Entry 4JJZ (X-ray diffraction, 2.50 A resolution); this record covers chains A and B.

Chain A (and B):
Protein: Formate--tetrahydrofolate ligase
From: Moorella thermoacetica
Notes: EC 6.3.4.3; chain B of this document is another copy of the same molecule, construct and numbering; everything in this record applies to it too
UniProtKB: Q2RM91 (FTHS_MOOTA); numbering as in UniProt (aligned over 1-559)
Chain sequence (559 residues; row label = number of the first residue in the row):
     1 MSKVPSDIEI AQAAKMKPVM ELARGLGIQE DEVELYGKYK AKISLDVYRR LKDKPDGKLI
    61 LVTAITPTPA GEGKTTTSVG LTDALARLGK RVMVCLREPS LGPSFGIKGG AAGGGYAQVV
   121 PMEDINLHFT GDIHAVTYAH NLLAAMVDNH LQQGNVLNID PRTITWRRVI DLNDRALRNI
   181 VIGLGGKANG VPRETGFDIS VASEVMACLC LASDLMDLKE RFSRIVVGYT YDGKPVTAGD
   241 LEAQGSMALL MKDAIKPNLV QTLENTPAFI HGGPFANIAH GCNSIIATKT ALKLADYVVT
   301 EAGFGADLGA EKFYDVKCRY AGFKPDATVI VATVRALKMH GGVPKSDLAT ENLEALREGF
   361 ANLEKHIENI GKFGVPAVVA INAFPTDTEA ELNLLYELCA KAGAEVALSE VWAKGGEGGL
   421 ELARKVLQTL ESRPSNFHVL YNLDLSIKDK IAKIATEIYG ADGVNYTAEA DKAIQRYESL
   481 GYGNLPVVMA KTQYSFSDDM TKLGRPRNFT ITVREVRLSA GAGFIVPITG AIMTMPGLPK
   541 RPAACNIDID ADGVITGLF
Not modelled in the structure: 1-4, 559 (chain B: 1-6, 559)
Ion coordination: Mg2+: Thr75, Glu301 (together with ADP, formyl phosphate)
Residues lining bound ligands:
  - ADP (adenosine-5'-diphosphate): Asp7, Ala70, Gly71, Glu72, Gly73, Lys74, Thr75, Thr76, Gly113, Gly114, Glu301, Asn382, Ala383, Phe384, Pro385, Trp412
  - TOE (2-[2-(2-methoxy-ethoxy)-ethoxy]-ethoxyl): Arg162, Thr163, Ile164, Thr165, Glu194
  - formyl phosphate (XPO): Lys74, Thr75, Arg97, Lys108, Phe275, Ala276, Glu301, Gly303, Phe304
Swiss-Prot annotation at these positions:
  - binding site (ATP): Thr68 to Thr75
From the paper describing this entry:
  - binding site for ADP: Gly73, Lys74, Thr75, Thr76, Phe384, Trp412
  - binding site for formyl phosphate: Lys74, Arg97, Ala276, Phe304
  - catalytic residues: Arg97, Ala276 (proposed by the authors, not directly observed)

How chain A and chain B interact:
Pairs across the interface (124):
  Glu34(A) with Gly37(B)
  Leu35(A) with Leu35(B); Tyr36(B); Gly37(B), hydrogen bond (backbone-backbone)
  Tyr36(A) with Leu35(B)
  Gly37(A) with Leu35(B), hydrogen bond (backbone-backbone)
  Phe105(A) with Ser246(B); Leu250(B), hydrophobic
  Asp124(A) with Lys252(B), salt bridge
  Leu127(A) with Leu249(B), hydrophobic
  His128(A) with Ala135(B); Leu250(B), hydrogen bond (side chain-backbone)
  His134(A) with His134(B); Tyr138(B)
  Ala135(A) with His128(B)
  Thr137(A) with Tyr138(B)
  Tyr138(A) with His134(B); Thr137(B); Ile170(B); Asp171(B), hydrogen bond (side chain-backbone); Leu172(B), hydrophobic; Ser200(B)
  Asn141(A) with Ile170(B); Leu172(B)
  Leu142(A) with Phe105(B), hydrophobic; Leu172(B)
  Ala145(A) with Asp174(B)
  Asp148(A) with Ala176(B)
  Asn149(A) with Arg175(B); Leu538(B), hydrogen bond (side chain-backbone); Pro539(B); Pro542(B)
  Gln152(A) with Arg175(B)
  Gln153(A) with Leu538(B); Pro539(B); Lys540(B), hydrogen bond (backbone-side chain)
  Arg168(A) with Asp174(B), salt bridge; Leu177(B)
  Ile170(A) with Tyr138(B); Asn141(B)
  Asp171(A) with Tyr138(B), hydrogen bond (backbone-side chain)
  Leu172(A) with Tyr138(B), hydrophobic; Asn141(B); Leu142(B)
  Asp174(A) with Ala145(B); Arg168(B), salt bridge
  Arg175(A) with Asn149(B); Gln152(B); Gln153(B); Ala188(B); Asn189(B); Gly190(B)
  Ala176(A) with Asp148(B); Ile182(B); Gly183(B), hydrogen bond (backbone-backbone)
  Leu177(A) with Arg168(B); Ile182(B), hydrophobic
  Arg178(A) with Ala188(B); Asn189(B), hydrogen bond
  Asn179(A) with Gly183(B); Leu184(B), hydrogen bond (side chain-backbone); Asn189(B)
  Ile180(A) with Val181(B); Ile182(B), hydrophobic
  Val181(A) with Ile180(B); Val181(B), hydrogen bond (backbone-backbone); Leu184(B), hydrophobic
  Ile182(A) with Ala176(B); Leu177(B), hydrophobic; Ile180(B), hydrophobic
  Gly183(A) with Ala176(B), hydrogen bond (backbone-backbone); Asn179(B)
  Leu184(A) with Asn179(B), hydrogen bond (backbone-side chain); Val181(B), hydrophobic
  Gly185(A) with Asn179(B)
  Ala188(A) with Arg175(B); Arg178(B)
  Asn189(A) with Arg175(B); Arg178(B), hydrogen bond; Met533(B)
  Gly190(A) with Arg175(B)
  Phe197(A) with Phe197(B), hydrophobic
  Ser200(A) with Tyr138(B)
  Leu215(A) with Ile549(B), hydrophobic
  Met216(A) with Ile549(B); Asp550(B); Ala551(B)
  Lys219(A) with Asp548(B), salt bridge; Ile549(B), hydrogen bond (side chain-backbone)
  Glu242(A) with Ala544(B); Cys545(B)
  Gly245(A) with Ile547(B); Asp548(B)
  Ser246(A) with Phe105(B); Ala544(B), hydrogen bond (side chain-backbone); Ile547(B)
  Leu249(A) with Leu127(B), hydrophobic; Ile547(B), hydrophobic; Ile549(B), hydrophobic
  Leu250(A) with Phe105(B), hydrophobic; His128(B), hydrogen bond (backbone-side chain)
  Lys252(A) with Asp124(B), salt bridge
  Leu538(A) with Ala145(B); Asn149(B), hydrogen bond (backbone-side chain); Gln153(B), hydrogen bond (backbone-side chain)
  Pro539(A) with Asn149(B); Gln153(B)
  Lys540(A) with Gln153(B)
  Arg541(A) with Glu242(B), salt bridge
  Pro542(A) with Asn149(B)
  Ala544(A) with Met146(B), hydrophobic; Glu242(B); Ser246(B), hydrogen bond (backbone-side chain)
  Cys545(A) with Glu242(B)
  Ile547(A) with Gly245(B); Ser246(B); Leu249(B), hydrophobic
  Asp548(A) with Lys219(B), salt bridge; Gly245(B)
  Ile549(A) with Met216(B); Lys219(B), hydrogen bond (backbone-side chain); Leu249(B)
  Asp550(A) with Met216(B)
  Val554(A) with Leu249(B), hydrophobic
Also at the interface, not in a pair above, chain A (70 interface residues in all): Leu101, Glu123, Met146, Val156, Leu241, Ala248, Asp253, Met533, Ala551
Also at the interface, not in a pair above, chain B (68 interface residues in all): Glu34, Leu101, Glu123, Gly185, Leu215, Leu241, Ala248, Asp253, Val554

Summary:
70 residues of chain A face 68 of chain B across their interface, with 21 hydrogen bonds and 7 salt bridges.
Polar contacts include Asp124(A)-Lys252(B), Arg168(A)-Asp174(B) and Lys219(A)-Asp548(B). The paper reports
catalytic residues Arg97(A) and Ala276(A); a binding site for ADP at Gly73(A), Lys74(A) and Thr75(A) among
others.
Both chains are Formate--tetrahydrofolate ligase (Moorella thermoacetica). Entry 4JJZ (Crystal Structure of
N10-Formyltetrahydrofolate Synthetase with ADP and Formylphosphate) was determined by X-ray diffraction (same
publication as 4JIM, 4JJK and 4JKI).
